Entry 7K04 (electron microscopy, 9.25 A resolution (very low resolution: no residue pairs are listed; an interface is given only as per-side residue counts)); this record covers chains E and A of the 11 polymer chains in the assembly.

# Chain E
Protein: DNA repair protein RAD33
Source organism: Saccharomyces cerevisiae (strain ATCC 204508 / S288c)
UniProt: Q04231 (RAD33_YEAST); residue numbers follow UniProt; this construct covers 1-177
Sequence (177 residues; row label = number of the first residue in the row):
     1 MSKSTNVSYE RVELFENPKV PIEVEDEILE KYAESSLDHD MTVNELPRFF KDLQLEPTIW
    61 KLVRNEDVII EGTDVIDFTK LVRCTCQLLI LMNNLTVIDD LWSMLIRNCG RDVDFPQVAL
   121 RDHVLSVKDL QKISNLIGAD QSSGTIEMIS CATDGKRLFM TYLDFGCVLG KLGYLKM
Disordered / not traced: 1-93, 110-123, 170-177
Ion coordination: Ca2+ site 1: Val124, Asp129; Ca2+ site 2 near Phe159 (its only coordinating residue here)
Curated features (UniProtKB/Swiss-Prot):
  - modified residue: Ser2 (N-acetylserine)
  - cross-link: Lys19 (Glycyl lysine isopeptide (Lys-Gly) (interchain with G-Cter in ubiquitin))

# Chain A
Protein: DNA repair protein RAD4
Source organism: Saccharomyces cerevisiae (strain ATCC 204508 / S288c)
UniProt: P14736 (RAD4_YEAST); numbering as in UniProt (aligned over 1-754)
Sequence (754 residues; each row starts with the number of its first residue):
     1 MNEDLPKEYF ELIRKALNEK EAEKAPLSRR RRVRRKNQPL PDAKKKFKTG LNELPRESVV
    61 TVNLDSSDDG VVTVPTDDSV EEIQSSEEDY DSEEFEDVTD GNEVAGVEDI SVEIKPSSKR
   121 NSDARRTSRN VCSNEERKRR KYFHMLYLVC LMVHGFIRNE WINSKRLSRK LSNLVPEKVF
   181 ELLHPQKDEE LPLRSTRKLL DGLKKCMELW QKHWKITKKY DNEGLYMRTW KEIEMSANNK
   241 RKFKTLKRSD FLRAVSKGHG DPDISVQGFV AMLRACNVNA RLIMSCQPPD FTNMKIDTSL
   301 NGNNAYKDMV KYPIFWCEVW DKFSKKWITV DPVNLKTIEQ VRLHSKLAPK GVACCERNML
   361 RYVIAYDRKY GCRDVTRRYA QWMNSKVRKR RITKDDFGEK WFRKVITALH HRKRTKIDDY
   421 EDQYFFRRDE SEGIPDSVQD LKNHPYYVLE QDIKQTQIVK PGCKECGYLK VHGKVGKVLK
   481 VYAKRDIADL KSARQWYMNG RILKTGSRCK KVIKRTVGRP KGEAEEEDER LYSFEDTELY
   541 IPPLASASGE ITKNTFGNIE VFAPTMIPGN CCLVENPVAI KAARFLGVEF APAVTSFKFE
   601 RGSTVKPVLS GIVVAKWLRE AIETAIDGIE FIQEDDNRKE HLLGALESWN TLLLKLRIRS
   661 KLNSTYGKIA EEEPNVTKEQ NIADNHDNTE TFMGGGFLPG IANHEARPYS EPSEPEDSLD
   721 YVSVDKAEES ATDDDVGEDY SDFMKELEMS EESD
Disordered / not traced: 1-89, 105-128, 518-525, 629-647, 665-754
Sequence notes: conflict Glu223 (Val in P14736), Arg427 (Gln in P14736)
Curated features (UniProtKB/Swiss-Prot):
  - DNA-binding region: Asp250 to Phe269

# How chain E and chain A interact
At this resolution (9 A) residue pairs are not listed: 21 residues of chain E and 16 of chain A lie at the interface.
The authors on this interface:
  - interface residues, chain A: Ser648(A)

# In short
The interface between chain E and chain A involves 21 residues on one side and 16 on the other. The Ca2+ site
1 is built by Val124(E) and Asp129(E). From the paper: the interface residue Ser648(A).
Here chain E is DNA repair protein RAD33 and chain A is DNA repair protein RAD4, both from Saccharomyces
cerevisiae (strain ATCC 204508 / S288c). Entry 7K04 (Structure of TFIIH/Rad4-Rad23-Rad33/DNA in DNA opening)
was determined by electron microscopy (same publication as 7K01 and 7M2U).
